2RJE - chains A and Q; structure by X-ray diffraction, 1.86 A resolution.

[Chain A]
Protein: Lethal(3)malignant brain tumor-like protein
Organism: Homo sapiens
Reference sequence: Q9Y468 (LMBTL_HUMAN); numbering as in UniProt (aligned over 200-530)
Sequence (331 residues; row label = number of the first residue in the row):
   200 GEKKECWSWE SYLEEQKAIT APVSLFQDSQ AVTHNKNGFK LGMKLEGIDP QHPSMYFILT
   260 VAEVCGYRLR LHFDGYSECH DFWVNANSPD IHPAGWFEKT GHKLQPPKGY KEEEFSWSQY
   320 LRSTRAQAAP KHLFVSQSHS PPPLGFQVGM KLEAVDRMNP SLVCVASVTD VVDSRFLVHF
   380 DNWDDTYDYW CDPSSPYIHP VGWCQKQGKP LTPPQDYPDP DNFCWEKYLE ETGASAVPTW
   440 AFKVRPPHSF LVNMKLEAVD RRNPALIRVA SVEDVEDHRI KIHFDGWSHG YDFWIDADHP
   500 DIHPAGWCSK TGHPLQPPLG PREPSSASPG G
Disordered / not traced: 200-205, 310-313, 519-530

[Chain Q]
Protein: Histone H4
Sequence (11 residues; row label = number of the first residue in the row):
    15 AKRHRKVLRD N
Disordered / not traced: 15-17
Modified positions: K20 (n-dimethyl-lysine; MLY)

[How chain A and chain Q interact]
Contacting residue pairs - 4 pairs, chain A then chain Q:
  L361(A) - L22(Q)  hydrophobic
  W382(A) - L22(Q)
  W382(A) - D24(Q)
  Y386(A) - D24(Q)  hydrogen bond
Also at the interface, not in a pair above, chain A (6 interface residues in all): D383, T411, Q414

[In short]
6 residues of chain A and 2 residues of chain Q are in contact, with 1 hydrogen bond. Its one hydrogen-bonded
contact is Y386(A)-D24(Q).
Chain A is Lethal(3)malignant brain tumor-like protein (Homo sapiens) and chain Q is Histone H4; the
structure, Crystal structure of L3MBTL1 in complex with H4K20Me2 (residues 17-25), orthorhombic form II, was
determined by X-ray diffraction, deposited together with 2RJC, 2RJD, 2RJF and 2PQW.
